PDB entry 8JN2 | electron microscopy, 4.10 A resolution (low resolution: residue-level contacts below are approximate; hydrogen-bond / salt-bridge calls are withheld) | chains E and H of the 8 polymer chains in the assembly

Chain E:
Protein: Envelope protein
Organism: Dengue virus type 3
UniProt: A9LIF4 (A9LIF4_9FLAV); residues 1-493 here correspond to UniProt positions 281-773 (UniProt number = residue number + 280)
Chain sequence (493 residues; each row starts with the number of its first residue):
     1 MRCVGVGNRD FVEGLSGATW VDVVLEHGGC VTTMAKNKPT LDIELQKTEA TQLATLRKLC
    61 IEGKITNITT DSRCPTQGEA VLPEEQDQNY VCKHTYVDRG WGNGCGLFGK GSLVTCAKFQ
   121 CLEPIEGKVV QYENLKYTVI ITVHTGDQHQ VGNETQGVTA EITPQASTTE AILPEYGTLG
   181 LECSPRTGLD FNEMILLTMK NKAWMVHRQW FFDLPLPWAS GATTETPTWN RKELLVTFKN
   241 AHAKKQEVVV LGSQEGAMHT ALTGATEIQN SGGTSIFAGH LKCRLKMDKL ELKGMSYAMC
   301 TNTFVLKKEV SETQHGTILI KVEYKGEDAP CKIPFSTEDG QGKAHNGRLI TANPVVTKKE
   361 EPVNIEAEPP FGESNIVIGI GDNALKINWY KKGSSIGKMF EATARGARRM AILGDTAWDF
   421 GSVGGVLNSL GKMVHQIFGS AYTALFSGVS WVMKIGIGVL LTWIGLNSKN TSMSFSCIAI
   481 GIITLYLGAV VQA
Disulfide bonds: C92-C116, C300-C331
Covalent attachments: glycan linked to N67; N-acetylglucosamine (NAG) linked to N153

Chain H:
Protein: Human antibody DENV-115 heavy chain
Organism: Homo sapiens
Notes: antibody fragment or engineered binder
Chain sequence (122 residues; each row starts with the number of its first residue):
     1 QVQLVQSGAE VKKPGAPVKV SCEASGYTFT DYFIHWVRQA PGQGLEWMGW INPISGGTNY
    61 HPRFHGGVTM TRDTSMKVAY MELKRLTSDD TAVYFCARGR DFRGGYSQLD YWGQGTLVTV
   121 SS
Disulfide bonds: C22-C96

Interface between chain E and chain H:
Contacting residue pairs (21):
  K64(E) - N59(H)
  K64(E) - Y60(H)
  K64(E) - H61(H)
  T66(E) - P62(H)
  K118(E) - H65(H)
  Q120(E) - T58(H)
  Q120(E) - N59(H)
  Q120(E) - Y60(H)
  Q120(E) - H65(H)
  C121(E) - T58(H)
  L122(E) - N59(H)
  E123(E) - N52(H)
  E123(E) - S55(H)
  E123(E) - G56(H)
  P124(E) - S55(H)
  P124(E) - G57(H)
  K200(E) - I54(H)
  K200(E) - S55(H)
  E225(E) - T69(H)
  E225(E) - M70(H)
  E225(E) - T71(H)
Interface residues without a listed pair, chain E (12 interface residues in all): N67, N89
Interface residues without a listed pair, chain H (16 interface residues in all): W47, W50

Overview:
Chain E and chain H form an interface of 12 and 16 residues respectively. Covalently linked
N-acetylglucosamine: at N67(E) and N153(E).
Chain E is Envelope protein (Dengue virus type 3) and chain H is Human antibody DENV-115 heavy chain (Homo
sapiens); the structure, Cryo-EM structure of dengue virus serotype 3 strain 863DK in complex with human
antibody DENV-115 Fab ..., was determined by electron microscopy together with 8JN1 and 8JN3 from the same
study.
